Entry 1VCQ (X-ray diffraction, 3.10 A resolution); this record covers chains A and B.

[Chain A (and B)]
Name: Semliki forest virus capsid protein
Organism: Semliki forest virus
Notes: chain B of this document is another copy of the same molecule, construct and numbering; everything in this record applies to it too
UniProtKB: P03315 (POLS_SFV); numbering as in UniProt (aligned over 119-267)
Amino-acid sequence (149 residues; numbered 119 to 267; the number before each row is that of its first residue):
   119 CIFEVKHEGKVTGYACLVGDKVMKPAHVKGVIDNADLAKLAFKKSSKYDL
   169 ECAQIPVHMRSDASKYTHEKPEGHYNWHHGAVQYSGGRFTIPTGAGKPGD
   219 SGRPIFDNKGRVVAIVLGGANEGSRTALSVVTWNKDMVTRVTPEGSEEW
Cystine bridges: Cys119-Cys134
Curated features (UniProtKB/Swiss-Prot):
  - region: Lys161 to Tyr166 (Interaction with spike glycoprotein E2), Pro189 to Ala199 (Dimerization of the capsid protein), Asp225 to Arg229 (Dimerization of the capsid protein)
  - motif: Ile150 to Phe160 (Nuclear export signal)
  - active site (Charge relay system): His145, Asp167, Ser219
  - site: Tyr193 (Involved in dimerization of the capsid protein), Asn226 (Involved in dimerization of the capsid protein), Trp267 (Cleavage)
  - mutagenesis: Ser219 to Gly220 (Loss of autocatalytic cleavage by capsid protein), Trp267 (W267A/R: Complete loss of cleavage by capsid protease)

[Chain A / chain B interface]
Pairs across the interface (22; chain A residue first):
  Pro189(A) with Asn226(B), hydrogen bond (backbone-side chain)
  Glu190(A) with Asn226(B), hydrogen bond (backbone-side chain)
  Gly191(A) with Asn194(B); Asn226(B)
  His192(A) with His192(B); Tyr193(B); Asn194(B), hydrogen bond (backbone-side chain); Gly198(B); Ala199(B); Asn226(B), hydrogen bond (backbone-side chain)
  Tyr193(A) with His192(B); Asn226(B), hydrogen bond
  Asn194(A) with Gly191(B); His192(B), hydrogen bond
  Gly198(A) with His192(B)
  Ala199(A) with His192(B); Ala199(B), hydrophobic
  Asn226(A) with Pro189(B), hydrogen bond (side chain-backbone); Glu190(B), hydrogen bond (side chain-backbone); Gly191(B); His192(B), hydrogen bond (side chain-backbone); Tyr193(B), hydrogen bond

[In short]
The chain A/chain B interface involves 9 residues from each chain; the contacts include 10 hydrogen bonds.
Polar pairs include Pro189(A)-Asn226(B), Glu190(A)-Asn226(B) and His192(A)-Asn194(B). From UniProt: 3
active-site residues and 3 mutagenesis sites on chain A.
Both chains are Semliki forest virus capsid protein (Semliki forest virus). Entry 1VCQ (Semliki forest virus
capsid protein (CRYSTAL form II)) was determined by X-ray diffraction, deposited together with 1VCP.
